Entry 5N9T (X-ray diffraction, 1.73 A resolution); this record covers chain A.

Chain A:
Protein: Ubiquitin carboxyl-terminal hydrolase 7
Organism: Homo sapiens
Notes: EC 3.4.19.12
Reference sequence: Q93009 (UBP7_HUMAN); residues 207-560 here = UniProt positions 207-560
Amino-acid sequence (357 residues; each row starts with the number of its first residue):
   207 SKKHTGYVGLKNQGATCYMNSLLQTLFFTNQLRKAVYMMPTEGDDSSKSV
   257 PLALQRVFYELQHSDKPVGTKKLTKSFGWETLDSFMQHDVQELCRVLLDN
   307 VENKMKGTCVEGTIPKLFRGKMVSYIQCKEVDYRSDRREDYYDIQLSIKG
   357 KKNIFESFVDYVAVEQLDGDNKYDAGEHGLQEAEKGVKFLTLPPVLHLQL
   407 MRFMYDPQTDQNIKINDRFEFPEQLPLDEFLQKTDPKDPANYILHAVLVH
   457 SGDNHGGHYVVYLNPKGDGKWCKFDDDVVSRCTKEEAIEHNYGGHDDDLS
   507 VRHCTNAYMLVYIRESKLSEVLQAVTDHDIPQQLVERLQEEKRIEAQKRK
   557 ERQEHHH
Construct notes: expression tag (561-563)
Ligand contacts: potent (8QQ; 3-[4-(aminomethyl)phenyl]-2-methyl-6-[[4-oxidanyl-1-[(3R)-4,4,4-tris(fluoranyl)-3-phenyl-butanoyl]piperidin-4-yl]methyl]pyrazolo[4,3-d]pyrimidin-7-one): Tyr-224, Asp-295, Val-296, Gln-297, Gln-351, Gln-405, Leu-406, Met-407, Arg-408, Phe-409, Met-410, Lys-420, His-456, Asp-459, Asn-460, His-461, Tyr-465, Tyr-514
UniProt features mapped onto this chain:
  - active site: Cys-223 (Nucleophile), His-464 (Proton acceptor)
  - natural variant: Met-225 (M225I: In HAFOUS), Glu-345 (E345K: In HAFOUS), Leu-373 (L373F: In HAFOUS), Gly-392 (G392D: In HAFOUS), Val-485 (V485G: In HAFOUS)
  - mutagenesis: Cys-223 (C223A: Complete loss of activity. Localized in the nucleus and does not inhibit FOXO4-dependent transcriptional activity. Loss of ability to deubiquitinate CRY2; C223S: Catalytically inactive mutant ...), His-456 (H456A: Complete loss of activity), His-464 (H464A: Complete loss of activity)
From the paper describing this entry:
  - catalytic residues: Cys-223, His-464, Asp-481
  - binding site for potent: Gln-351, Met-407, Arg-408, Phe-409, Met-410, Asp-459, Asn-460, His-461
  - conformationally variable residues (side-chain flip): Phe-409, Tyr-514
  - specificity-determining residues: Gln-351, Met-407, Met-410, Asp-459, Asn-460, His-461 (proposed by the authors, not directly observed)

Summary:
Bound to chain A: potent. Curated annotation (UniProt) lists active-site residues Cys-223 and His-464 and 3
mutagenesis sites. The paper reports catalytic residues Cys-223, His-464 and Asp-481; a binding site for
potent at Gln-351, Met-407 and Arg-408 among others.
Chain A is Ubiquitin carboxyl-terminal hydrolase 7 (Homo sapiens); the structure, Crystal structure of USP7 in
complex with a potent, selective and reversible small-molecule inhibitor, was determined by X-ray diffraction
together with 5N9R from the same study.
